Entry 3EZQ (X-ray diffraction, 2.73 A resolution); this record covers chains A and C of the 4 polymer chains in the assembly.

Chain A (and C):
Name: Tumor necrosis factor receptor superfamily member 6
Organism: Homo sapiens
Notes: fragment: Fas DD; chain C of this document is another copy of the same molecule, construct and numbering; everything in this record applies to it too
UniProt: P25445 (TNR6_HUMAN); residue numbers follow UniProt; this construct covers 223-335
Sequence (115 residues; row label = number of the first residue in the row):
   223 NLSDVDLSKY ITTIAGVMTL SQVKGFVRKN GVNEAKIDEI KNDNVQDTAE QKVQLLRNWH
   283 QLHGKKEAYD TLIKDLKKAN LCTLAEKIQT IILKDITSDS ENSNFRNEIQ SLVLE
Sequence notes: expression tag (336-337)
Swiss-Prot annotation at these positions:
  - region: Ser-230 to Val-254 (Interaction with CALM)
  - modified residue: Ser-225 (Phosphoserine)
  - glycosylation: Arg-250 (Microbial infection: N-beta-linked (GlcNAc) arginine)
  - natural variant: Tyr-232 (Y232C: In ALPS1A), Thr-241 (T241K: In ALPS1A; T241P: In ALPS1A), Val-249 (V249L: In ALPS1A), Arg-250 (R250P: In ALPS1A; R250Q: In ALPS1A), Gly-253 (G253D: In ALPS1A; G253S: In ALPS1A), Asn-255 (N255D: In squamous cell carcinoma), Ala-257 (A257D: In ALPS1A), Ile-259 (I259R: In ALPS1A), Asp-260 (D260G: In ALPS1A; D260V: In ALPS1A; D260Y: In ALPS1A), Ile-262 (I262S: In ALPS1A), Asn-264 (N264K: In non-Hodgkin lymphoma), Thr-270 (T270I: In ALPS1A; T270K: In ALPS1A), 4 further natural variant entries in UniProt
  - mutagenesis: Arg-250 (R250A: Abolished GlcNAcylation by E.coli NleB1; R250E: Strongly decreased interaction with FADD), Glu-261 (E261K: Loss of interaction with FADD), Gln-283 (Q283K: Loss of interaction with FADD), Lys-287 (K287D: Strongly decreased interaction with FADD), Tyr-291 (Y291D: Decreased interaction with FADD), Ile-313 (I313D: Constitutive activation. Promotes apoptosis, both in the presence and in the absence of stimulation by a ligand)
From the paper describing this entry:
  - mutagenesis - I313D: increased signaling in response to Fas antibody or FasL
  - conformationally variable residues (helix shift): Ile-313

Chain A / chain C interface:
Residue-residue contacts (30):
  Lys-296(A) with Asp-321(C), salt bridge
  Lys-299(A) with Asp-317(C), hydrogen bond (side chain-backbone); Ser-320(C), hydrogen bond (side chain-backbone); Ser-322(C), hydrogen bond (side chain-backbone); Asn-324(C), hydrogen bond
  Leu-303(A) with Asp-317(C); Ile-318(C), hydrophobic
  Leu-306(A) with Phe-327(C), hydrophobic
  Ala-307(A) with Ile-314(C), hydrophobic
  Ile-314(A) with Ala-307(C), hydrophobic
  Asp-317(A) with Lys-299(C), hydrogen bond (backbone-side chain); Leu-303(C)
  Ile-318(A) with Lys-300(C); Leu-303(C); Cys-304(C), hydrophobic
  Ser-320(A) with Lys-299(C)
  Asp-321(A) with Lys-296(C), salt bridge
  Ser-322(A) with Lys-299(C), hydrogen bond (backbone-side chain)
  Glu-323(A) with Ile-295(C)
  Asn-324(A) with Lys-299(C)
  Phe-327(A) with Leu-306(C), hydrophobic; Val-335(C), hydrophobic
  Arg-328(A) with Val-335(C), hydrogen bond (side chain-backbone); Glu-337(C)
  Ile-331(A) with Ile-331(C), hydrophobic
  Gln-332(A) with Gln-332(C); Val-335(C)
  Val-335(A) with Phe-327(C), hydrophobic; Arg-328(C)
  Glu-337(A) with Arg-328(C)
Other interface residues (no listed pair), chain A (23 interface residues in all): Ile-295, Lys-300, Cys-304, Ile-310
Other interface residues (no listed pair), chain C (24 interface residues in all): Ile-310, Glu-323, Leu-336

Summary:
Chain A and chain C form an interface of 23 and 24 residues respectively, with 7 hydrogen bonds and 2 salt
bridges. Among the polar pairs are Lys-296(A)/Asp-321(C), Lys-299(A)/Asp-317(C) and Lys-299(A)/Ser-320(C).
From the paper: I313D of chain A increases signaling in response to Fas antibody or FasL; conformational
variability at Ile-313(A).
Chain A and chain C are both Tumor necrosis factor receptor superfamily member 6 (Homo sapiens); the
structure, Crystal Structure of the Fas/FADD Death Domain Complex, was determined by X-ray diffraction.
